Entry 6DWA (X-ray diffraction, 1.92 A resolution); this record covers chains A and B.

[Chain A]
Molecule: 4497 Fab Light Chain
Source organism: Homo sapiens
Notes: antibody fragment or engineered binder
Amino-acid sequence (239 residues; row label = number of the first residue in the row; numbers below 1 keep their minus sign (Met-18 is residue -18)):
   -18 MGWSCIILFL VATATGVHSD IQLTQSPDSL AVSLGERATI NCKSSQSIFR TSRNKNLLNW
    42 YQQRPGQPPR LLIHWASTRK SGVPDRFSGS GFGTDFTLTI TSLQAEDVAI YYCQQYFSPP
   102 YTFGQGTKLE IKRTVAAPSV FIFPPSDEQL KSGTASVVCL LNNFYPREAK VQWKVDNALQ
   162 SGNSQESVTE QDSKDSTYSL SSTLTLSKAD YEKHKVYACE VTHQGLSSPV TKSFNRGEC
Disordered / not traced: -18 to 0, 218-220
Disulfides: Cys23-Cys94, Cys140-Cys200

[Chain B]
Molecule: 4497 Fab Heavy Chain
Source organism: Homo sapiens
Notes: antibody fragment or engineered binder
Amino-acid sequence (243 residues; each row starts with the number of its first residue; numbers below 1 keep their minus sign (Met-18 is residue -18)):
   -18 MGWSCIILFL VATATGVHSE VQLVESGGGL VQPGGSLRLS CSASGFSFNS FWMHWVRQVP
    42 GKGLVWISFT NNEGTTTAYA DSVRGRFIIS RDNAKNTLYL EMNNLRGEDT AVYYCARGDG
   102 GLDDWGQGTL VTVSSASTKG PSVFPLAPSS KSTSGGTAAL GCLVKDYFPE PVTVSWNSGA
   162 LTSGVHTFPA VLQSSGLYSL SSVVTVPSSS LGTQTYICNV NHKPSNTKVD KKVEPKSCDK
   222 THT
Disordered / not traced: -18 to 0, 132-136, 217-224
Disulfides: Cys22-Cys96, Cys143-Cys199
Residues lining bound ligands: HD4 (4-O-[2-acetamido-2-deoxy-beta-D-glucopyranosyl]-1-O-phosphono-D-ribitol): Ser31, Phe32, Trp33, Asn53, Gly99, Asp100, Gly102

[How chain A and chain B interact]
Pairs across the interface - 79 pairs, chain A then chain B:
  Asp1(A) - Asp62(B)
  Asn40(A) - Gly101(B)
  Asn40(A) - Gly102(B)
  Tyr42(A) - Leu103(B)  hydrogen bond (side chain-backbone)
  Tyr42(A) - Trp106(B)  hydrophobic
  Gln44(A) - Gln39(B)  hydrogen bond
  Gln44(A) - Tyr95(B)  hydrogen bond
  Gln48(A) - Tyr95(B)
  Pro49(A) - Tyr95(B)  hydrophobic
  Pro49(A) - Trp106(B)  hydrophobic
  Pro49(A) - Gly107(B)
  Pro49(A) - Gln108(B)
  Pro50(A) - Leu45(B)  hydrophobic
  Pro50(A) - Trp106(B)
  Leu52(A) - Gly102(B)
  Leu52(A) - Leu103(B)
  Leu52(A) - Asp104(B)
  His55(A) - Gly101(B)
  His55(A) - Gly102(B)
  Lys61(A) - Asp104(B)
  Tyr93(A) - Gln39(B)  hydrogen bond
  Tyr93(A) - Lys43(B)
  Tyr93(A) - Gly44(B)
  Tyr93(A) - Leu45(B)
  Gln95(A) - Trp47(B)
  Gln95(A) - Leu103(B)
  Tyr97(A) - Trp33(B)
  Tyr97(A) - His35(B)  hydrogen bond
  Tyr97(A) - Gly99(B)
  Tyr97(A) - Asp100(B)
  Tyr97(A) - Gly101(B)
  Tyr97(A) - Gly102(B)
  Pro100(A) - Ala59(B)  hydrophobic
  Pro101(A) - Trp47(B)  hydrophobic
  Tyr102(A) - Trp33(B)
  Tyr102(A) - His35(B)
  Tyr102(A) - Trp47(B)
  Tyr102(A) - Phe50(B)  hydrophobic
  Phe104(A) - Val37(B)  hydrophobic
  Phe104(A) - Leu45(B)
  Phe104(A) - Trp47(B)
  Phe104(A) - Trp106(B)  hydrophobic
  Phe122(A) - Ser130(B)
  Phe122(A) - Ala140(B)  hydrophobic
  Ile123(A) - Ser130(B)  hydrogen bond (backbone-side chain)
  Phe124(A) - Leu127(B)
  Phe124(A) - Ala128(B)
  Phe124(A) - Ser130(B)
  Phe124(A) - Ala140(B)
  Phe124(A) - Leu141(B)  hydrophobic
  Ser127(A) - Phe125(B)
  Ser127(A) - Pro126(B)
  Glu129(A) - Phe125(B)
  Glu129(A) - Pro126(B)
  Glu129(A) - Lys212(B)  salt bridge
  Gln130(A) - Phe125(B)
  Gln130(A) - Lys146(B)
  Ser137(A) - Leu144(B)
  Ser137(A) - Lys146(B)
  Val139(A) - Leu127(B)  hydrophobic
  Leu141(A) - Ala140(B)  hydrophobic
  Leu141(A) - Phe169(B)  hydrophobic
  Leu141(A) - Val184(B)  hydrophobic
  Asn143(A) - His167(B)  hydrogen bond
  Asn143(A) - Thr186(B)
  Asn144(A) - His167(B)
  Gln166(A) - Val172(B)
  Gln166(A) - Leu173(B)  hydrogen bond (side chain-backbone)
  Gln166(A) - Gln174(B)
  Glu167(A) - Val172(B)
  Ser168(A) - Phe169(B)
  Ser168(A) - Pro170(B)  hydrogen bond (side chain-backbone)
  Ser168(A) - Val172(B)
  Val169(A) - Pro170(B)
  Thr170(A) - Phe169(B)
  Ser180(A) - His167(B)  hydrogen bond
  Ser180(A) - Phe169(B)
  Leu181(A) - Phe169(B)
  Ser182(A) - Phe169(B)
Interface residues without a listed pair, chain A (38 interface residues in all): Trp56, Asp173
Interface residues without a listed pair, chain B (44 interface residues in all): Val46, Tyr60, Ala61, Thr138, Ala139

[Summary]
Chain A and chain B form an interface of 38 and 44 residues respectively; the contacts include 10 hydrogen
bonds and 1 salt bridge. Polar contacts include Glu129(A)-Lys212(B), Tyr42(A)-Leu103(B) and Gln44(A)-Gln39(B).
Chain B binds compound HD4.
Chain A is 4497 Fab Light Chain and chain B is 4497 Fab Heavy Chain, both from Homo sapiens; the structure,
Structure of the 4497 Antibody Fab fragment bound to a Staphylococcus aureus wall techoic acid analog, was
determined by X-ray diffraction together with 6DW2, 6DWC and 6DWI from the same study.
